3R5S - chain A; structure by X-ray diffraction, 1.79 A resolution.

[Chain A]
Molecule: Ferric vibriobactin ABC transporter, periplasmic ferric vibriobactin-binding protein
Source organism: Vibrio cholerae
UniProtKB: Q9RCF6 (Q9RCF6_VIBCH); residues 29-325 here = UniProt positions 29-325
Chain sequence (305 residues; row label = number of the first residue in the row):
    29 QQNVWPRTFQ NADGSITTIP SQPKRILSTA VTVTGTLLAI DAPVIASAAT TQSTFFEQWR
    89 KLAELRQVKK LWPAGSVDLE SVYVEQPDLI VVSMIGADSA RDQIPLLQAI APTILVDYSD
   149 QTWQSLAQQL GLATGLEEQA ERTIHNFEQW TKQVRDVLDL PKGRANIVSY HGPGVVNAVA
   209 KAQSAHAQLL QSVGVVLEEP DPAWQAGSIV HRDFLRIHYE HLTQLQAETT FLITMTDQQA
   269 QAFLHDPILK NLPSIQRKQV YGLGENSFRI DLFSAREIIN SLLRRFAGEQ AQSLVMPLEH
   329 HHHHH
Disordered / not traced: 29, 331-333
Modified / non-standard residues: Mse122 (selenomethionine; parent Met); Mse263 (selenomethionine; parent Met); Mse324 (selenomethionine; parent Met)
Sequence notes: expression tag (326-333)

[Overview]
Chain A is Ferric vibriobactin ABC transporter, periplasmic ferric vibriobactin-binding protein (Vibrio
cholerae); the structure, Crystal structure of apo-ViuP, was determined by X-ray diffraction (same publication
as 3R5T).
